Entry 1JWL (X-ray diffraction, 4.00 A resolution); this record covers chains A and B of the 4 polymer chains in the assembly.

Chain A (and B):
Molecule: Lactose Operon Repressor
Organism: Escherichia coli
Notes: fragment: C-terminal deletion mutant; chain B of this document is another copy of the same molecule, construct and numbering; everything in this record applies to it too
Reference sequence: P03023 (LACI_ECOLI); residue numbers follow UniProt; this construct covers 1-333
Sequence (333 residues; each row starts with the number of its first residue):
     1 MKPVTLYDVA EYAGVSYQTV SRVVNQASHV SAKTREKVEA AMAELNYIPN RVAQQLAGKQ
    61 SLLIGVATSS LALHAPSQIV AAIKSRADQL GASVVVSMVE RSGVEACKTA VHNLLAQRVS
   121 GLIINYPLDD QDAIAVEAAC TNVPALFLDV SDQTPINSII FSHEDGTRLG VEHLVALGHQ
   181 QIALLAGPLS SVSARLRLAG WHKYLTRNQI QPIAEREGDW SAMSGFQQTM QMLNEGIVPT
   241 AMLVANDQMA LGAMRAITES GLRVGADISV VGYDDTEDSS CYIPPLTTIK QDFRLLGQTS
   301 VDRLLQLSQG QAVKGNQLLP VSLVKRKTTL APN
Unresolved in the structure: 1, 331-333
Small-molecule neighbours: 2-nitrophenyl beta-D-fucopyranoside (NPF): Leu73, Ala75, Pro76, Ile79, Asn125, Leu148, Asp149, Phe161, Ser193, Arg197, Trp220, Ala245, Asn246, Tyr273, Asp274, Gln291, Phe293, Leu296

Chain A / chain B interface:
Residue-residue contacts - 40 pairs, chain A then chain B:
  Pro3(A) with Arg118(B)
  Tyr47(A) with His112(B)
  Ile48(A) with His112(B); Arg118(B)
  Pro49(A) with Ala116(B)
  Asn50(A) with Ala116(B); Arg118(B)
  Arg51(A) with Ala116(B)
  Leu71(A) with Ser77(B); Val80(B), hydrophobic
  Ala72(A) with Gln78(B), hydrogen bond (backbone-side chain)
  Ser77(A) with Leu71(B)
  Gln78(A) with Ala72(B), hydrogen bond (side chain-backbone)
  Val80(A) with Leu71(B), hydrophobic
  Ala81(A) with Met98(B)
  Lys84(A) with Val96(B), hydrogen bond (side chain-backbone); Met98(B)
  Ser85(A) with Glu100(B)
  Val96(A) with Lys84(B)
  Met98(A) with Lys84(B)
  Glu100(A) with Ser85(B)
  Ala116(A) with Arg51(B)
  Arg118(A) with Pro3(B); Ile48(B), hydrogen bond (side chain-backbone); Pro49(B); Asn50(B)
  Met223(A) with Cys281(B), hydrophobic
  Gln248(A) with Asp278(B), hydrogen bond
  Leu251(A) with Cys281(B)
  Arg255(A) with Ser280(B), hydrogen bond (side chain-backbone); Cys281(B); Ile283(B)
  Glu259(A) with Pro285(B)
  Asp278(A) with Gln248(B), hydrogen bond
  Ser280(A) with Arg255(B), hydrogen bond (backbone-side chain)
  Cys281(A) with Met223(B), hydrophobic; Leu251(B); Arg255(B)
  Ile283(A) with Arg255(B)
  Pro285(A) with Glu259(B)
Other interface residues (no listed pair), chain A (39 interface residues in all): Val52, Asp88, His112, Ala222, Phe226, Gly252, Met254, Thr258, Tyr282, Arg294
Other interface residues (no listed pair), chain B (38 interface residues in all): Val52, Ala81, Asp88, Ala222, Phe226, Gly252, Met254, Thr258, Tyr282, Arg294

Summary:
Chain A and chain B form an interface of 39 and 38 residues respectively; the contacts include 8 hydrogen
bonds. Among the polar pairs are Ala72(A)-Gln78(B), Lys84(A)-Val96(B) and Arg118(A)-Ile48(B). Chain A binds
2-nitrophenyl beta-D-fucopyranoside.
Both chains are Lactose Operon Repressor (Escherichia coli). Entry 1JWL (Structure of the Dimeric lac
Repressor/Operator O1/ONPF Complex) was determined by X-ray diffraction.
